8Z35 - chain A; structure by X-ray diffraction, 2.00 A resolution.

# Chain A
Name: Egl nine homolog 1
Organism: Homo sapiens
Notes: EC 1.14.11.29
UniProt: Q9GZT9 (EGLN1_HUMAN); numbering as in UniProt (aligned over 188-403)
Sequence (224 residues; each row starts with the number of its first residue):
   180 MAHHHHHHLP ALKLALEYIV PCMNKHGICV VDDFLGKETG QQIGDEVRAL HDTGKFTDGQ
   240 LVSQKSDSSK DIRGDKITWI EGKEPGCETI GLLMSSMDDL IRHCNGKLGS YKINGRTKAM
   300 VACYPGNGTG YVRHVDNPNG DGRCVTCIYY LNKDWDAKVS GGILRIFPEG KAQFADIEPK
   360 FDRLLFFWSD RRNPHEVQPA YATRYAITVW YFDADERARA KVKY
Unresolved in the structure: 180-181, 243-249, 403
Construct notes: initiating methionine (180); expression tag (181-187)
Bound ions: Fe2+: His-313, Asp-315, His-374 (together with A1L0X)
Residues lining bound ligands: A1L0X (2-[[6-methyl-5-oxidanyl-2-[(4-phenylphenyl)methyl]pyrimidin-4-yl]carbonylamino]ethanoic acid): Arg-252, Asp-254, Ile-256, Trp-258, Thr-296, Met-299, Ala-301, Tyr-303, Tyr-310, His-313, Asp-315, Asp-320, Arg-322, Ile-327, Tyr-329, Leu-343, His-374, Val-376, Arg-383, Ala-385, Trp-389
UniProt features mapped onto this chain:
  - region: Val-241 to Ile-251 (Beta(2)beta(3) 'finger-like' loop)
  - binding site (Fe cation): His-313, Asp-315, His-374
  - binding site (2-oxoglutarate): Arg-383
  - modified residue (S-nitrosocysteine): Cys-201, Cys-208, Cys-302, Cys-323, Cys-326
  - natural variant: Pro-317 (P317R: In ECYT3), Arg-371 (R371H: In ECYT3)
  - mutagenesis: Cys-201 (C201A: Little change in enzyme activity), Cys-208 (C208A: Little change in enzyme activity), Arg-252 (R252A: Reduced C-terminal ODD domain (CODD) hydroxylation of HIF1A), Asp-254 (D254A/K: Reduced C-terminal ODD domain (CODD) hxdroxylation of HIF1A), Cys-266 (C266A: Little change in enzyme activity), Cys-283 (C283A: Little change in enzyme activity), Cys-302 (C302A: Slight increase in enzyme activity), Tyr-303 (Y303F: No effect), Cys-323 (C323A: Little change in enzyme activity), Cys-326 (C326A: Slight increase in enzyme activity), Arg-383 (R383A: Reduces enzyme activity by 95%)

# In short
Ligands of chain A: compound A1L0X. His-313, Asp-315 and His-374 form the Fe2+ site. UniProt lists 3 Fe
cation-binding residues, residue binding 2-oxoglutarate Arg-383 and 11 mutagenesis sites.
Chain A is Egl nine homolog 1 (Homo sapiens); the structure, Crystal Structure of HIF-PHD2 in complex with
compound 7 (DS44470011), was determined by X-ray diffraction (same publication as 8Z31, 8Z32 and 8Z33).
